PDB entry 1AM9 | X-ray diffraction, 2.30 A resolution | chains A and B of the 8 polymer chains in the assembly

Chain A (and B):
Protein: Protein (sterol regulatory element binding protein 1A)
Organism: Homo sapiens
Notes: fragment: dna binding domain; engineered mutation(s): C404S; chain B of this document is another copy of the same molecule, construct and numbering; everything in this record applies to it too
Reference sequence: P36956 (SRBP1_HUMAN); numbering as in UniProt (aligned over 319-400)
Amino-acid sequence (82 residues; row label = number of the first residue in the row):
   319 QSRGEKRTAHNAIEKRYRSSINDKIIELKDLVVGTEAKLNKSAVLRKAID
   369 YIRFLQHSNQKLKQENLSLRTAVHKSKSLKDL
Disordered / not traced: 399-400 (chain B: 319, 395-400)

How chain A and chain B interact:
Pairs across the interface - 66 pairs, chain A then chain B:
  Y335(A) with K359(B)
  S338(A) with S360(B)
  I339(A) with K359(B); L363(B)
  K342(A) with S360(B); L363(B); R364(B); I367(B)
  I343(A) with L363(B), hydrophobic
  E345(A) with R364(B), salt bridge; I367(B); R371(B), salt bridge
  L346(A) with L363(B), hydrophobic; I367(B), hydrophobic; I370(B), hydrophobic
  L349(A) with I367(B), hydrophobic; I370(B), hydrophobic; Q374(B)
  K359(A) with I339(B)
  S360(A) with S338(B); K342(B)
  L363(A) with I339(B); K342(B); I343(B), hydrophobic; L346(B), hydrophobic; L363(B), hydrophobic
  R364(A) with K342(B); E345(B), salt bridge
  I367(A) with K342(B); E345(B); L346(B), hydrophobic; L349(B)
  Y369(A) with I370(B), hydrophobic; Q374(B), hydrogen bond
  I370(A) with L346(B), hydrophobic; L349(B), hydrophobic; Y369(B), hydrophobic; I370(B), hydrophobic
  R371(A) with L349(B)
  L373(A) with I370(B); L373(B), hydrophobic; N377(B), hydrogen bond (backbone-side chain)
  Q374(A) with L349(B); Y369(B), hydrogen bond; L373(B)
  S376(A) with N377(B)
  N377(A) with S376(B); N377(B), hydrogen bond; L380(B)
  L380(A) with N377(B); L380(B), hydrophobic; K381(B); N384(B)
  K381(A) with L380(B)
  E383(A) with N384(B); R388(B), salt bridge
  N384(A) with L380(B); E383(B), hydrogen bond; N384(B), hydrogen bond; L387(B)
  L387(A) with N384(B); L387(B), hydrophobic; R388(B)
  R388(A) with E383(B), salt bridge; L387(B)
  V391(A) with V391(B), hydrophobic
Interface residues without a listed pair, chain A (29 interface residues in all): A366, A390
Interface residues without a listed pair, chain B (28 interface residues in all): Y335, A366

Summary:
The interface between chain A and chain B involves 29 residues on one side and 28 on the other, with 6
hydrogen bonds and 5 salt bridges. Among the polar pairs are E345(A)-R364(B), E345(A)-R371(B) and
E383(A)-R388(B).
Both chains are Protein (sterol regulatory element binding protein 1A) (Homo sapiens). Entry 1AM9 (Human
srebp-1A bound to ldl receptor promoter) was determined by X-ray diffraction.
